PDB entry 2PI5 | X-ray diffraction, 2.90 A resolution | chains P and A of the 3 polymer chains in the assembly

== Chain P ==
Molecule: 14-nt DNA strand
Sequence (14 nucleotides; numbered 101 to 114; the number before each row is that of its first residue):
   101 TAATACGACT CACT

== Chain A ==
Protein: DNA-directed RNA polymerase
From: Enterobacteria phage T7
Notes: EC 2.7.7.6
UniProtKB: P00573 (RPOL_BPT7); residue numbers follow UniProt; this construct covers 6-883
Amino-acid sequence (878 residues; row label = number of the first residue in the row):
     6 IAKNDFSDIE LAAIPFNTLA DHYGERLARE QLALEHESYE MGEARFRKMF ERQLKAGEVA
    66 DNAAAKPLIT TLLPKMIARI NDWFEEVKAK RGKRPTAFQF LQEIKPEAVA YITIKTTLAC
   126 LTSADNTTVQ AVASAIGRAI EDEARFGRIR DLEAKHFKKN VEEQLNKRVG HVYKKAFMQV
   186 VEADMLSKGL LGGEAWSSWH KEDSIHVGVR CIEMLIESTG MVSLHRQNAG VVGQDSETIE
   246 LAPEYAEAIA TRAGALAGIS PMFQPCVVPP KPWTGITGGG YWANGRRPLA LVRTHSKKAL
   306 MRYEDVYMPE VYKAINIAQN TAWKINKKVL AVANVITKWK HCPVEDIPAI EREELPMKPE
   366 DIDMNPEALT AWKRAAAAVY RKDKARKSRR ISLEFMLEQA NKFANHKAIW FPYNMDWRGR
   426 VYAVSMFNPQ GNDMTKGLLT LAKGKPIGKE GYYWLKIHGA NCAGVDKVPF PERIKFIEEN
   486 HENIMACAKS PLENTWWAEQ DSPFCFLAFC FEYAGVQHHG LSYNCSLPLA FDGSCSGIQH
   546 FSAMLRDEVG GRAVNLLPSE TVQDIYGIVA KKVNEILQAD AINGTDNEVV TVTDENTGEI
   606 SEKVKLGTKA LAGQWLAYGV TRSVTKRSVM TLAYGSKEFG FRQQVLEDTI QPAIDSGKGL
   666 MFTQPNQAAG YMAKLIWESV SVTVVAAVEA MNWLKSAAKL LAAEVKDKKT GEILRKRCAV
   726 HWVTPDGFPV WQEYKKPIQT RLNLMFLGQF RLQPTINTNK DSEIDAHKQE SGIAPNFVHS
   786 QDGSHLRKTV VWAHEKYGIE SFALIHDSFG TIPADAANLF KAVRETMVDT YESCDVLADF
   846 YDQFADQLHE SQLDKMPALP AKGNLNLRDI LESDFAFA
Not modelled in the structure: 56-71
Swiss-Prot annotation at these positions:
  - active site: Asp-537, Lys-631, Asp-812
From the paper describing this entry:
  - specificity-determining residues: Lys-441, Asp-812 (proposed by the authors, not directly observed)
  - mutagenesis - R425A, Y427A: decreased catalytic activity (citing earlier work)

== Interface between chain P and chain A ==
Residue-residue contacts - 21 pairs, chain P then chain A:
  DA102(P) / Arg-96(A)  hydrogen bond to the sugar
  DA103(P) / Arg-96(A)  hydrogen bond to the sugar
  DA103(P) / Gly-97(A)  base contact
  DT104(P) / Arg-96(A)  sugar contact
  DT104(P) / Gly-97(A)  sugar contact
  DT104(P) / Lys-98(A)  hydrogen bond to the base
  DA105(P) / Lys-98(A)  hydrogen bond to the base
  DA105(P) / Pro-100(A)  phosphate contact
  DC106(P) / Lys-98(A)  hydrogen bond to the sugar
  DC106(P) / Pro-100(A)  phosphate contact
  DC106(P) / Thr-101(A)  hydrogen bond to the phosphate
  DC106(P) / His-211(A)  salt bridge to the phosphate
  DC106(P) / Arg-215(A)  salt bridge to the phosphate
  DC106(P) / Asn-748(A)  sugar contact
  DG107(P) / His-211(A)  salt bridge to the phosphate
  DG107(P) / Leu-747(A)  phosphate contact
  DG107(P) / Asn-748(A)  hydrogen bond to the phosphate
  DA108(P) / Asn-748(A)  base contact
  DA108(P) / Arg-756(A)  base contact
  DC113(P) / Gly-235(A)  base contact
  DT114(P) / Ala-234(A)  base contact
Other interface residues (no listed pair), chain P (11 interface residues in all): DT101, DC109
Other interface residues (no listed pair), chain A (16 interface residues in all): Arg-99, Val-237, Thr-745, Met-750

== In short ==
Chain P and chain A form an interface of 11 and 16 residues respectively, with 7 hydrogen bonds and 3 salt
bridges. Among the polar pairs are DT104(P)/Lys-98(A), DA105(P)/Lys-98(A) and DA102(P)/Arg-96(A). UniProt
lists 3 active-site residues on chain A. From the paper: R425A and Y427A of chain A reduce catalytic activity;
specificity determinants Lys-441(A) and Asp-812(A).
Chain P is a 14-nt DNA strand and chain A is DNA-directed RNA polymerase (Enterobacteria phage T7); the
structure, T7 RNA polymerase complexed with a phi10 promoter, was determined by X-ray diffraction (same
publication as 2PI4).
